Entry 7LS6 (electron microscopy, 3.17 A resolution); this record covers chains A and B of the 15 polymer chains in the assembly.

== Chain A ==
Molecule: Proteasome subunit alpha type-1
Source organism: Saccharomyces cerevisiae (strain ATCC 204508 / S288c)
Notes: EC 3.4.25.1
UniProtKB: P21243 (PSA1_YEAST); residues 1-252 here = UniProt positions 1-252
Amino-acid sequence (252 residues; each row starts with the number of its first residue):
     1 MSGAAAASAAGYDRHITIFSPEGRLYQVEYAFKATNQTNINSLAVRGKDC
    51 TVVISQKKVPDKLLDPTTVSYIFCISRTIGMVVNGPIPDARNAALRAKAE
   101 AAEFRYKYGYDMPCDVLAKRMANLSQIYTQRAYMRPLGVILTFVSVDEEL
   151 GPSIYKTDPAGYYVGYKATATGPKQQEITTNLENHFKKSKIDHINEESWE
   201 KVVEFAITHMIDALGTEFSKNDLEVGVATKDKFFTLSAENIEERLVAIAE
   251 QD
Unresolved in the structure: 1-6, 252

== Chain B ==
Molecule: Proteasome subunit alpha type-2
Source organism: Saccharomyces cerevisiae (strain ATCC 204508 / S288c)
Notes: EC 3.4.25.1
UniProtKB: P23639 (PSA2_YEAST); residues 1-250 here = UniProt positions 1-250
Amino-acid sequence (250 residues; row label = number of the first residue in the row):
     1 MTDRYSFSLTTFSPSGKLGQIDYALTAVKQGVTSLGIKATNGVVIATEKK
    51 SSSPLAMSETLSKVSLLTPDIGAVYSGMGPDYRVLVDKSRKVAHTSYKRI
   101 YGEYPPTKLLVSEVAKIMQEATQSGGVRPFGVSLLIAGHDEFNGFSLYQV
   151 DPSGSYFPWKATAIGKGSVAAKTFLEKRWNDELELEDAIHIALLTLKESV
   201 EGEFNGDTIELAIIGDENPDLLGYTGIPTDKGPRFRKLTSQEINDRLEAL
Unresolved in the structure: 1-2, 250
Curated features (UniProtKB/Swiss-Prot):
  - cross-link: Lys108 (Glycyl lysine isopeptide (Lys-Gly) (interchain with G-Cter in ubiquitin))

== How chain A and chain B interact ==
Residue-residue contacts (57):
  Ile16(A) with Leu9(B), hydrophobic
  Thr17(A) with Arg128(B)
  Ile18(A) with Gln20(B)
  Phe19(A) with Gln20(B); Tyr23(B); Ala24(B), hydrophobic; Met78(B), hydrophobic; Arg128(B); Pro129(B); Gly131(B)
  Ser20(A) with Tyr23(B)
  Pro21(A) with Tyr23(B), hydrophobic
  Glu22(A) with Thr26(B); Gln30(B), hydrogen bond (backbone-side chain)
  Gly23(A) with Tyr23(B); Ala27(B); Met78(B)
  Leu25(A) with Arg128(B)
  Ala122(A) with Arg83(B), hydrogen bond (backbone-side chain)
  Asn123(A) with Arg83(B), hydrogen bond; Asp87(B), hydrogen bond
  Gln126(A) with Pro80(B); Asp81(B), hydrogen bond; Val84(B)
  Thr129(A) with Arg128(B), hydrogen bond (backbone-side chain)
  Gln130(A) with Gly126(B); Val127(B); Arg128(B), hydrogen bond (side chain-backbone); Phe130(B)
  Arg131(A) with Gly126(B)
  Ala132(A) with Leu9(B), hydrophobic; Gly126(B), hydrogen bond (backbone-backbone)
  Tyr133(A) with Ser6(B), hydrogen bond
  Tyr155(A) with Thr60(B)
  Ala160(A) with Pro80(B)
  Gly161(A) with Pro80(B); Arg83(B), hydrogen bond (backbone-side chain)
  Tyr162(A) with Gly77(B); Gly79(B); Pro80(B)
  Val164(A) with Ala56(B), hydrophobic; Leu61(B), hydrophobic
  Gly165(A) with Ala56(B); Met57(B), hydrogen bond (backbone-backbone); Thr60(B)
  Tyr166(A) with Ser52(B), hydrogen bond; Leu55(B); Ala56(B)
  Lys167(A) with Pro54(B); Leu55(B), hydrogen bond (backbone-backbone)
  Ala168(A) with Leu55(B)
  Thr179(A) with Leu55(B)
  Leu182(A) with Leu55(B), hydrophobic
  Glu183(A) with Ser53(B); Pro54(B); Leu55(B)
  Phe186(A) with Leu55(B), hydrophobic
Interface residues without a listed pair, chain A (33 interface residues in all): Arg24, Arg46, Tyr163
Interface residues without a listed pair, chain B (32 interface residues in all): Glu59, Ala121

== Overview ==
Chain A and chain B form an interface of 33 and 32 residues respectively, with 13 hydrogen bonds. Polar
contacts include Glu22(A)-Gln30(B), Ala122(A)-Arg83(B) and Asn123(A)-Arg83(B).
Here chain A is Proteasome subunit alpha type-1 and chain B is Proteasome subunit alpha type-2, both from
Saccharomyces cerevisiae (strain ATCC 204508 / S288c). Entry 7LS6 (Cryo-EM structure of Pre-15S proteasome
core particle assembly intermediate purified from Pre3-1 proteasome mutant (G34D)) was determined by electron
microscopy (same publication as 7LS5 and 7LSX).
